PDB entry 9H1Y | electron microscopy, 3.07 A resolution | chains C and D of the 5 polymer chains in the assembly

# Chain C (and D)
Name: Phosphoprotein
From: Borna disease virus 1
Notes: chain D of this document is another copy of the same molecule, construct and numbering; everything in this record applies to it too
UniProtKB: P0C799 (PHOSP_BDVV); residue numbers follow UniProt; this construct covers 1-201
Amino-acid sequence (217 residues; each row starts with the number of its first residue; numbers below 1 keep their minus sign (Met-15 is residue -15)):
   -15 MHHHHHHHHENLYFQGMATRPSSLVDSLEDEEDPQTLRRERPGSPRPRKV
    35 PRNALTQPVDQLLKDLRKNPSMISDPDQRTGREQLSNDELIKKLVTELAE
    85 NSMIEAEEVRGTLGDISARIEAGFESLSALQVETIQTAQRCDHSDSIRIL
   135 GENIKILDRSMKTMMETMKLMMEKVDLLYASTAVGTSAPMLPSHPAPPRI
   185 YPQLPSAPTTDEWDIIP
Unresolved in the structure: -15 to 128, 167-201
Differences from the reference sequence: initiating methionine (-15); expression tag (-14 to 0)
UniProt features mapped onto this chain:
  - motif: Pro29 to Arg36 (Nuclear localization signal 1), Pro181 to Thr193 (Nuclear localization signal 2)

# Interface between chain C and chain D
Contacting residue pairs - 6 pairs, chain C then chain D:
  Met148(C) - Met149(D)  hydrophobic
  Met155(C) - Met156(D)  hydrophobic
  Lys158(C) - Asp160(D)  salt bridge
  Lys158(C) - Tyr163(D)  hydrogen bond (backbone-side chain)
  Val159(C) - Tyr163(D)  hydrogen bond (backbone-side chain)
  Leu162(C) - Tyr163(D)  hydrophobic
Interface residues without a listed pair, chain D (5 interface residues in all): Leu162

# In short
The chain C/chain D interface involves 5 residues from each chain; the contacts include 2 hydrogen bonds and 1
salt bridge. Among the polar pairs are Lys158(C)-Asp160(D), Lys158(C)-Tyr163(D) and Val159(C)-Tyr163(D).
Chain C and chain D are both Phosphoprotein (Borna disease virus 1); the structure, Structure of the borna
disease virus 1 replication full-length complex - reaction complex, was determined by electron microscopy.
